Entry 7V5J (electron microscopy, 2.80 A resolution); this record covers chains B and H of the 9 polymer chains in the assembly.

[Chain B]
Molecule: Spike glycoprotein
Source organism: Human betacoronavirus 2c EMC/2012
Reference sequence: K0BRG7 (K0BRG7_MERS); residues 18-1206 here = UniProt positions 18-1206
Chain sequence (1189 residues; numbered 18 to 1206; the number before each row is that of its first residue):
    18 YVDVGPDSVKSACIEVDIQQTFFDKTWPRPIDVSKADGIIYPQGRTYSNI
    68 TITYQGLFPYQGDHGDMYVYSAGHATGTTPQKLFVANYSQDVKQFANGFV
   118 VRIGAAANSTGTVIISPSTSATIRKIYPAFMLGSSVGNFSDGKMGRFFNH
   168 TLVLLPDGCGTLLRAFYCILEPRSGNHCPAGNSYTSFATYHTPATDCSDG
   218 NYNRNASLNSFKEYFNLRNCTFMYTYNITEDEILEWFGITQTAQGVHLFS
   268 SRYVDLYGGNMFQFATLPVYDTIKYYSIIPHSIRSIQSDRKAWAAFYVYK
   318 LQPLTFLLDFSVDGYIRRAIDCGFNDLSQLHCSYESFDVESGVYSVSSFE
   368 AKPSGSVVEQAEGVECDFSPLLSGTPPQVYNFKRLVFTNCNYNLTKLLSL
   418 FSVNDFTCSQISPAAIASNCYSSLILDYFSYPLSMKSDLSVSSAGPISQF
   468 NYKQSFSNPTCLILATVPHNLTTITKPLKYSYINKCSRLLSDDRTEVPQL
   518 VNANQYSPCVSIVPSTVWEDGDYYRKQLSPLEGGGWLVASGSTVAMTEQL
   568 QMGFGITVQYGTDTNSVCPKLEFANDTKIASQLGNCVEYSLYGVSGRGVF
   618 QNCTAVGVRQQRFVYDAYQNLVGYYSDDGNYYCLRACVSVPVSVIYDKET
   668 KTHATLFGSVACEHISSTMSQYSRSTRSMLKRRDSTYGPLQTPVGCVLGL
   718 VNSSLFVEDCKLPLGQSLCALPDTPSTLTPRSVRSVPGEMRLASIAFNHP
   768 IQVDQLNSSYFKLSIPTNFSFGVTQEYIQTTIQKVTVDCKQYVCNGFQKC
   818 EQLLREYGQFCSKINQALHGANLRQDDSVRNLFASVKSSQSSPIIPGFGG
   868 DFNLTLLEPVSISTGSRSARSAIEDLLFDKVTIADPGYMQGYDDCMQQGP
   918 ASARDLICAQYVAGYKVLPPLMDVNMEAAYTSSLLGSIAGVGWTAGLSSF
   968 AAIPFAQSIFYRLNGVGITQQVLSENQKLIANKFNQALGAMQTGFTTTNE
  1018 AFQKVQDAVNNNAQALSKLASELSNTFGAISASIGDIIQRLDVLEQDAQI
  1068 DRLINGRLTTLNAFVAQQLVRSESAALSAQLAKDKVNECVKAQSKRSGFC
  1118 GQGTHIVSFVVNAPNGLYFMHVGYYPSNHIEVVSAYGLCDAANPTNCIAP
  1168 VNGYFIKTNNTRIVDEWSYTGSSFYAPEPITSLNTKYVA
Unresolved in the structure: 378-380, 589-594, 699-709, 745-756, 878-885, 916-923, 1179, 1190-1192
Disulfides: Cys30-Cys195, Cys176-Cys214, Cys185-Cys237, Cys339-Cys349, Cys383-Cys407, Cys425-Cys478, Cys437-Cys585, Cys503-Cys526, Cys620-Cys650, Cys679-Cys713, Cys811-Cys817, Cys1106-Cys1117

[Chain H]
Molecule: 0722 L
Source organism: Homo sapiens
Chain sequence (212 residues; row label = number of the first residue in the row):
     1 DIVMTQTPSSLSASVGDRVTITCRASEDITSYLNWYQLKPGKAPMFLIYA
    51 ASSLQSGVPSRFSGSGSGTDFTLTISSLQPEDFATYYCQQSYSTPPTFGG
   101 GTKVEIKRTVAAPSVFIFPPSDEQLKSGTASVVCLLNNFYPREAKVQWKV
   151 DNALQSGNSQESVTEQDSKDSTYSLSSTLTLSKADYEKHKVYACEVTHQG
   201 LSSPVTKSFNRG
Disulfides: Cys23-Cys88, Cys134-Cys194

[How chain B and chain H interact]
Residue-residue contacts (10; chain B residue first):
  Glu32(B) - Asp1(H)
  Glu32(B) - Pro95(H)
  Asp34(B) - Thr94(H)
  His91(B) - Thr94(H)  hydrogen bond
  Thr93(B) - Tyr92(H)  hydrogen bond (side chain-backbone)
  Gly94(B) - Tyr32(H)
  Thr95(B) - Thr30(H)
  Thr95(B) - Tyr32(H)  hydrogen bond (backbone-side chain)
  Thr95(B) - Tyr92(H)  hydrogen bond
  Thr96(B) - Tyr92(H)  hydrogen bond
Also at the interface, not in a pair above, chain B (8 interface residues in all): Lys99

[Summary]
Chain B and chain H form an interface of 8 and 6 residues respectively, with 5 hydrogen bonds. Polar contacts
include His91(B)-Thr94(H), Thr93(B)-Tyr92(H) and Thr95(B)-Tyr32(H).
Here chain B is Spike glycoprotein (Human betacoronavirus 2c EMC/2012) and chain H is 0722 L (Homo sapiens).
Entry 7V5J (MERS S ectodomain trimer in complex with neutralizing antibody 0722(state 2)) was determined by
electron microscopy.
